PDB entry 5C3E | X-ray diffraction, 3.70 A resolution | chains B and C of the 15 polymer chains in the assembly

[Chain B]
Protein: DNA-directed RNA polymerase II subunit RPB2
From: Saccharomyces cerevisiae (strain ATCC 204508 / S288c)
Notes: EC 2.7.7.6
UniProtKB: P08518 (RPB2_YEAST); residues 1-1224 here = UniProt positions 1-1224
Sequence (1224 residues; numbered 1 to 1224; the number before each row is that of its first residue):
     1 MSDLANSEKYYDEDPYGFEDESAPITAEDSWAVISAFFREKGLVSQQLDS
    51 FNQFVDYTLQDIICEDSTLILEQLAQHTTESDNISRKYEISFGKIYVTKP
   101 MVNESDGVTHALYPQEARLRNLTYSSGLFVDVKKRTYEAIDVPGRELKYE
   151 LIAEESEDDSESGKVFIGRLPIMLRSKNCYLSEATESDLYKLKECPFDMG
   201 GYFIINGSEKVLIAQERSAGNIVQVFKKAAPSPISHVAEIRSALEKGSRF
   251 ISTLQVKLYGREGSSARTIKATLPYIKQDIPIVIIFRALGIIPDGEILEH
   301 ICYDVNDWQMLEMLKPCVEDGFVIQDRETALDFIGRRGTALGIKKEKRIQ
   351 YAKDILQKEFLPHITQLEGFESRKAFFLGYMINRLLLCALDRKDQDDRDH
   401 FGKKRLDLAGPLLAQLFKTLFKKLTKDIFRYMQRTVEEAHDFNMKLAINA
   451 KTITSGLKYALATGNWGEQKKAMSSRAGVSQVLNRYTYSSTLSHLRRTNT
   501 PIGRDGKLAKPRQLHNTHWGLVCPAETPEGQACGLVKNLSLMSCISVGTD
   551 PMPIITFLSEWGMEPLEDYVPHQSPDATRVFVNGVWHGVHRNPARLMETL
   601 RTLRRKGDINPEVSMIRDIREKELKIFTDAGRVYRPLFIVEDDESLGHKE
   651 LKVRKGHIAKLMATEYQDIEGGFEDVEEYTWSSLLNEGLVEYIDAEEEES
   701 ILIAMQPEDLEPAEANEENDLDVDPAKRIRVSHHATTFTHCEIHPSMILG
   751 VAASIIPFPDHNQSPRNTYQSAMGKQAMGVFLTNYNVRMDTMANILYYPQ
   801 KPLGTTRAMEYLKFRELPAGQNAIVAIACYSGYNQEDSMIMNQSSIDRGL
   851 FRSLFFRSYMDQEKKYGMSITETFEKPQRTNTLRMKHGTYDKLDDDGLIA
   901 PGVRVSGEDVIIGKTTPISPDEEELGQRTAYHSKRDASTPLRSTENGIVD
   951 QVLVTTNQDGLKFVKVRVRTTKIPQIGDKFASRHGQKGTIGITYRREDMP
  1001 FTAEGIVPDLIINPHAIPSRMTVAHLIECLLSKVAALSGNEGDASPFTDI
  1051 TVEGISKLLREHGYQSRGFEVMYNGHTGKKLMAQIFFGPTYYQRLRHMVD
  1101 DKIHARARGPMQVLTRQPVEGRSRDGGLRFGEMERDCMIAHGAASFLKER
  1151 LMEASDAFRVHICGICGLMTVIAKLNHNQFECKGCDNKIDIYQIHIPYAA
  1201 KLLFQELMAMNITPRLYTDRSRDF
Not modelled in the structure: 1-19, 74-83, 154-159, 262-263, 344-346, 669-677, 715-725, 731-734, 920-922
Bound ions: Zn2+: C1163, C1182, C1185

[Chain C]
Protein: DNA-directed RNA polymerase II subunit RPB3
From: Saccharomyces cerevisiae (strain ATCC 204508 / S288c)
UniProtKB: P16370 (RPB3_YEAST); residues 1-318 here = UniProt positions 1-318
Sequence (318 residues; each row starts with the number of its first residue):
     1 MSEEGPQVKIREASKDNVDFILSNVDLAMANSLRRVMIAEIPTLAIDSVE
    51 VETNTTVLADEFIAHRLGLIPLQSMDIEQLEYSRDCFCEDHCDKCSVVLT
   101 LQAFGESESTTNVYSKDLVIVSNLMGRNIGHPIIQDKEGNGVLICKLRKG
   151 QELKLTCVAKKGIAKEHAKWGPAAAIEFEYDPWNKLKHTDYWYEQDSAKE
   201 WPQSKNCEYEDPPNEGDPFDYKAQADTFYMNVESVGSIPVDQVVVRGIDT
   251 LQKKVASILLALTQMDQDKVNFASGDNNTASNMLGSNEDVMMTGAEQDPY
   301 SNASQMGNTGSGGYDNAW
Not modelled in the structure: 1-3, 269-318
Bound ions: Zn2+: C86, C88, C92, C95
Swiss-Prot annotation at these positions:
  - binding site (Zn(2+)): C86, C88, C92, C95
  - modified residue: S2 (N-acetylserine)
  - natural variant: A30 (A30D: In mutant RPB3-1)
  - mutagenesis: K9 (K9E: Transcript termination readthrough)

[Chain B / chain C interface]
Residue-residue contacts (82; chain B residue first):
  N786(B) - V57(C)  hydrogen bond (side chain-backbone)
  Y797(B) - E61(C)  hydrogen bond (side chain-backbone)
  Y797(B) - F62(C)
  Y797(B) - H65(C)
  Y798(B) - F62(C)
  Y798(B) - H65(C)
  Y798(B) - R66(C)  hydrogen bond
  S844(B) - A168(C)
  D847(B) - H65(C)
  D847(B) - L69(C)
  D847(B) - H167(C)  salt bridge
  D847(B) - A168(C)  hydrogen bond (side chain-backbone)
  R848(B) - H65(C)
  R848(B) - L69(C)
  R848(B) - A168(C)
  G849(B) - H65(C)
  R852(B) - H65(C)  hydrogen bond
  R852(B) - H167(C)
  I948(B) - E61(C)
  R969(B) - A59(C)
  R969(B) - D60(C)  salt bridge
  R969(B) - E61(C)  salt bridge
  T971(B) - E61(C)
  R995(B) - K165(C)
  R996(B) - R34(C)
  R996(B) - I38(C)
  R996(B) - A173(C)
  R996(B) - A175(C)
  R996(B) - I176(C)
  E997(B) - R34(C)  hydrogen bond (backbone-side chain)
  E997(B) - R35(C)  hydrogen bond (backbone-side chain)
  E997(B) - I38(C)
  E997(B) - A39(C)
  D998(B) - R35(C)  salt bridge
  F1001(B) - R34(C)
  F1001(B) - F178(C)  hydrophobic
  A1003(B) - E177(C)
  A1003(B) - F178(C)  hydrogen bond (backbone-backbone)
  A1003(B) - E179(C)
  E1004(B) - E177(C)
  G1005(B) - I176(C)
  G1005(B) - E177(C)
  R1060(B) - K199(C)  hydrogen bond (side chain-backbone)
  R1060(B) - P202(C)
  G1063(B) - P202(C)
  Q1065(B) - W192(C)
  Q1065(B) - E200(C)
  Q1065(B) - W201(C)
  R1067(B) - W192(C)
  R1067(B) - E194(C)  salt bridge
  F1069(B) - W201(C)
  E1070(B) - W201(C)
  V1071(B) - T189(C)
  V1071(B) - W201(C)  hydrophobic
  Y1073(B) - F178(C)
  Y1073(B) - E179(C)
  Y1073(B) - Y180(C)  hydrophobic
  G1075(B) - N31(C)
  G1075(B) - R35(C)  hydrogen bond (backbone-side chain)
  H1076(B) - N31(C)  hydrogen bond (backbone-side chain)
  H1076(B) - R35(C)
  T1077(B) - L27(C)
  T1077(B) - N31(C)  hydrogen bond (backbone-side chain)
  G1078(B) - N31(C)
  G1078(B) - Y180(C)
  K1079(B) - L27(C)
  K1079(B) - Y180(C)
  K1079(B) - H188(C)
  K1080(B) - Y180(C)  hydrogen bond (backbone-side chain)
  K1080(B) - D181(C)  hydrogen bond (side chain-backbone)
  K1080(B) - N184(C)  hydrogen bond
  K1080(B) - H188(C)
  K1080(B) - T189(C)
  L1081(B) - T189(C)
  M1082(B) - H188(C)
  M1082(B) - T189(C)
  M1082(B) - D190(C)  hydrogen bond (backbone-backbone)
  Q1084(B) - T189(C)
  Q1084(B) - D190(C)  hydrogen bond (side chain-backbone)
  Q1084(B) - Y191(C)
  Q1084(B) - W192(C)
  Q1084(B) - W201(C)
Interface residues without a listed pair, chain B (41 interface residues in all): L854, T970, M999, Y1064, N1074
Interface residues without a listed pair, chain C (40 interface residues in all): A28, A164, A174, K187

[In short]
The interface between chain B and chain C involves 41 residues on one side and 40 on the other; the contacts
include 17 hydrogen bonds and 5 salt bridges. Among the polar pairs are D847(B)-H167(C), R969(B)-D60(C) and
R969(B)-E61(C).
Chain B is DNA-directed RNA polymerase II subunit RPB2 and chain C is DNA-directed RNA polymerase II subunit
RPB3, both from Saccharomyces cerevisiae (strain ATCC 204508 / S288c); the structure, Crystal structure of a
transcribing RNA Polymerase II complex reveals a complete transcription bubble, was determined by X-ray
diffraction, deposited together with 5C44, 5C4A, 5C4J and 5C4X.
